8G0L - chains A and C of the 3 polymer chains in the assembly; structure by electron microscopy, 3.39 A resolution.

# Chain A
Name: N-alpha-acetyltransferase 20
Source organism: Homo sapiens
Notes: EC 2.3.1.254
Reference sequence: P61599 (NAA20_HUMAN); residue numbers follow UniProt; this construct covers 1-178
Sequence (178 residues; numbered 1 to 178; the number before each row is that of its first residue):
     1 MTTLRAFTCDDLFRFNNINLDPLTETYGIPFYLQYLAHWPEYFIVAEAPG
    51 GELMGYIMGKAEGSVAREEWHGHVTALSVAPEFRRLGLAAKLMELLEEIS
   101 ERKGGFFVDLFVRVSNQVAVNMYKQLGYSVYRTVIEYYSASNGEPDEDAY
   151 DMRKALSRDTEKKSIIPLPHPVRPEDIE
Unresolved in the structure: 1, 160-178
Small-molecule neighbours: carboxymethyl coenzyme A (CMC): L23, V74, T75, A76, L77, S78, V79, R84, R85, L86, G87, L88, A89, L110, F111, V112, N116, M122, Y123
Curated features (UniProtKB/Swiss-Prot):
  - natural variant: L4 (L4P: In MRT73), Q34 to E178 (deletion: In MRT73), M54 (M54V: In MRT73), A80 (A80V: In MRT73)

# Chain C
Name: Alpha-synuclein
Source organism: Homo sapiens
Reference sequence: P37840 (SYUA_HUMAN); residue numbers follow UniProt; this construct covers 1-5
Sequence (5 residues; numbered 1 to 5; the number before each row is that of its first residue):
     1 MDVFM
Glycans and other covalent adducts: carboxymethyl coenzyme A (CMC) linked to M1
Curated features (UniProtKB/Swiss-Prot):
  - binding site (Cu cation): D2
  - modified residue: M1 (N-acetylmethionine)
  - mutagenesis: D2 (D2A: Impairs copper-binding)

# Chain A / chain C interface
Contacting residue pairs (15; chain A residue first):
  L23(A) - M1(C)
  T24(A) - M1(C)
  E25(A) - M1(C)
  E25(A) - F4(C)
  Y27(A) - D2(C)  hydrogen bond (side chain-backbone)
  Y27(A) - V3(C)
  Y27(A) - F4(C)  hydrophobic
  H73(A) - D2(C)  salt bridge
  T75(A) - M1(C)
  T75(A) - D2(C)
  F111(A) - M1(C)  hydrogen bond (backbone-backbone)
  Y137(A) - D2(C)
  Y137(A) - V3(C)  hydrogen bond (side chain-backbone)
  Y138(A) - M1(C)  hydrogen bond (side chain-backbone)
  S139(A) - F4(C)
Other interface residues (no listed pair), chain A (12 interface residues in all): F31, V74
Other interface residues (no listed pair), chain C (5 interface residues in all): M5
From the paper, about this interface:
  - residue pairs: H73(A)-D2(C) (hydrogen bond)
  - interface residues, chain C: M1(C)

# Summary
12 residues of chain A face 5 of chain C across their interface; the contacts include 4 hydrogen bonds and 1
salt bridge. Polar contacts include H73(A)-D2(C), Y27(A)-D2(C) and Y137(A)-V3(C). The paper describes a
hydrogen bond between H73(A) and D2(C). Bound to chain A: carboxymethyl coenzyme A. The paper reports the
interface residue M1(C).
Chain A is N-alpha-acetyltransferase 20 and chain C is Alpha-synuclein, both from Homo sapiens; the structure,
Semi-synthetic CoA-alpha-Synuclein Constructs Trap N-terminal Acetyltransferase NatB for Binding Mechanism
Studies, was determined by electron microscopy.
